PDB entry 1NF4 | X-ray diffraction, 2.05 A resolution | chains C and G of the 16 polymer chains in the assembly

== Chain C (and G) ==
Protein: bacterioferritin
From: Desulfovibrio desulfuricans
Notes: chain G of this document is another copy of the same molecule, construct and numbering; everything in this record applies to it too
Amino-acid sequence (179 residues; each row starts with the number of its first residue):
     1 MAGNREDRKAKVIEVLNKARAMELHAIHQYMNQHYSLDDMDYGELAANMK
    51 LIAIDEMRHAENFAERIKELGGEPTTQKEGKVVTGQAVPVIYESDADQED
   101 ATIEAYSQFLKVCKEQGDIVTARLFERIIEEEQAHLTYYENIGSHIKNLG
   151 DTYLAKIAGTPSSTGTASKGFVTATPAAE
Unresolved in the structure: 1-3, 173-179
Bound ions: Fe2+ site 1: E23, E56, H59, E132; Fe2+ site 2: E56, E99, E132, H135; fe-coproporphyrin iii Fe: M57 (shared with 1 residue of chain D)
Ligand contacts: fe-coproporphyrin iii (FEC; 1,3,5,8-tetramethyl-porphine-2,4,6,7-tetrapropionic acid ferrous complex): R20, L24, I27, H28, M31, Y35, K50, I54, M57, R58, A60, E61, A167, S168, K169

== Chain C / chain G interface ==
Contacting residue pairs (6; chain C residue first):
  P89(C) - E6(G)
  V90(C) - E6(G)
  E93(C) - N4(G)  hydrogen bond (side chain-backbone)
  E93(C) - R5(G)  hydrogen bond (side chain-backbone)
  E93(C) - E6(G)  hydrogen bond (side chain-backbone)
  E93(C) - D7(G)  hydrogen bond (side chain-backbone)
Other interface residues (no listed pair), chain C (4 interface residues in all): D97

== Overview ==
The chain C/chain G interface involves 4 residues from each chain, with 4 hydrogen bonds. Polar pairs include
E93(C)-N4(G), E93(C)-R5(G) and E93(C)-E6(G). Ligands of chain C: fe-coproporphyrin iii. The Fe2+ site 1 is
built by E23(C), E56(C), H59(C) and E132(C).
Chain C and chain G are both bacterioferritin (Desulfovibrio desulfuricans); the structure, X-Ray Structure of
the Desulfovibrio desulfuricans bacterioferritin: the diiron site in different states (reduced structure), was
determined by X-ray diffraction, deposited together with 1NF6 and 1NFV.
